5D9Y - chains A and C of the 3 polymer chains in the assembly; structure by X-ray diffraction, 1.97 A resolution.

== Chain A ==
Protein: Methylcytosine dioxygenase TET2
Organism: Homo sapiens
Notes: EC 1.14.11.-
UniProtKB: Q6N021 (TET2_HUMAN); the construct has insertions or renumbered stretches relative to UniProt, so the offset changes along the chain: 1129-1464 = UniProt 1129-1464; 1813-1828 = UniProt 1465-1480; 1844-1936 = UniProt 1844-1936
Sequence (462 residues; row label = number of the first residue in the row; note: 348 numbers in that range are skipped by the numbering (no residue carries them; nothing is unmodelled there)):
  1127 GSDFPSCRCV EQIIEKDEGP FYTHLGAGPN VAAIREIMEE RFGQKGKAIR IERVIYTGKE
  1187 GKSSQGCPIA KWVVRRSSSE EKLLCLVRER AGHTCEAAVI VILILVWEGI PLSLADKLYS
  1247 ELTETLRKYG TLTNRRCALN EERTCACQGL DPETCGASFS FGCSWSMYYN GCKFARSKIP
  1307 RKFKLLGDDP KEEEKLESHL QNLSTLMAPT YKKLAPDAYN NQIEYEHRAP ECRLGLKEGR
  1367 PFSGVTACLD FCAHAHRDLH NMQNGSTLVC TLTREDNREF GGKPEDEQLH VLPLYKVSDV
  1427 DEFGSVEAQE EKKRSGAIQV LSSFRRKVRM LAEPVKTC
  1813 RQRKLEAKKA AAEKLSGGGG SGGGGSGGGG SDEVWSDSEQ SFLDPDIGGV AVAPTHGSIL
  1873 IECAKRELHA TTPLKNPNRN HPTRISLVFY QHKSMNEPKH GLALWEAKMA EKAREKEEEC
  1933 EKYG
Not modelled in the structure: 1127-1131, 1813-1841, 1922-1936
Sequence notes: expression tag (1127-1128); linker (1829-1843)
Ion coordination: Zn2+ site 1: Cys-1133, Cys-1135, His-1219, Cys-1221; Zn2+ site 2: Cys-1193, Cys-1271, Cys-1273, His-1380; Zn2+ site 3: Cys-1289, Cys-1298, Cys-1358, His-1912; Fe ion: His-1382, Asp-1384, His-1881 (together with N-oxalylglycine)
Ligand contacts: N-oxalylglycine (OGA): Arg-1261, Cys-1374, Ala-1379, His-1382, Asp-1384, Val-1395, His-1416, His-1881, Thr-1883, Arg-1896, Ser-1898, Val-1900
Curated features (UniProtKB/Swiss-Prot):
  - region: Ser-1290 to Ser-1303 (Interaction with DNA)
  - binding site (Zn(2+)): Cys-1133, Cys-1135, Cys-1193, His-1219, Cys-1221, Cys-1271, Cys-1273, Cys-1289, Cys-1298, Cys-1358, His-1380, His-1912
  - binding site (2-oxoglutarate): Arg-1261, Cys-1374, His-1416, Arg-1896 to Ser-1898
  - binding site (Fe cation): His-1382, Asp-1384, His-1881
  - binding site (substrate): Asn-1387, Tyr-1902 to His-1904
  - cross-link: Lys-1299 (Glycyl lysine isopeptide (Lys-Gly) (interchain with G-Cter in ubiquitin))

== Chain C ==
Molecule: 12-nt DNA strand
Sequence (12 nucleotides; row label = number of the first residue in the row):
     1 AGCTTCGACA GT

== How chain A and chain C interact ==
Residue-residue contacts (12):
  Trp-1291(A) / DA8(C)  sugar contact
  Met-1293(A) / DG7(C)  base contact
  Met-1293(A) / DA8(C)  base contact
  Tyr-1294(A) / DC6(C)  stacking on the base
  Tyr-1294(A) / DG7(C)  sugar contact
  Tyr-1295(A) / DC6(C)  base contact
  Asn-1296(A) / DA8(C)  sugar contact
  Asn-1296(A) / DC9(C)  phosphate contact
  Leu-1385(A) / DA10(C)  phosphate contact
  Leu-1385(A) / DG11(C)  phosphate contact
  Lys-1905(A) / DC9(C)  salt bridge to the phosphate
  Trp-1917(A) / DC6(C)  phosphate contact
Also at the interface, not in a pair above, chain A (10 interface residues in all): Arg-1302, Arg-1383
Also at the interface, not in a pair above, chain C (7 interface residues in all): DT5

== In short ==
Chain A and chain C form an interface of 10 and 7 residues respectively; the contacts include 1 salt bridge
and 1 aromatic stacking contact. The salt-bridged pair is Lys-1905(A)/DC9(C). Chain A binds N-oxalylglycine.
Chain A is Methylcytosine dioxygenase TET2 (Homo sapiens) and chain C is a 12-nt DNA strand; the structure,
Crystal structure of TET2-5fC complex, was determined by X-ray diffraction, deposited together with 5DEU.
